Entry 8XO4 (X-ray diffraction, 2.36 A resolution); this record covers chains A and C of the 6 polymer chains in the assembly.

[Chain A (and C)]
Protein: Fusion glycoprotein F1
Notes: chain C of this document is another copy of the same molecule, construct and numbering; everything in this record applies to it too
Reference sequence: P69353 (FUS_MEASE); residue numbers follow UniProt; this construct covers 143-184
Chain sequence (44 residues; each row starts with the number of its first residue):
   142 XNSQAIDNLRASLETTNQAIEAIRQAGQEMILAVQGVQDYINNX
Sequence notes: acetylation (142); amidation (185)
Modified / non-standard residues: ACE (acetyl group) at position 142; NH2 (amino group) at position 185

[Interface between chain A and chain C]
Residue-residue contacts - 19 pairs, chain A then chain C:
  N143(A) with N143(C)
  S144(A) with N143(C)
  I147(A) with N143(C); A146(C), hydrophobic; I147(C), hydrophobic; L150(C)
  L150(A) with L150(C)
  R151(A) with N149(C), hydrogen bond; L150(C)
  L154(A) with S153(C); L154(C)
  N158(A) with T157(C), hydrogen bond
  I161(A) with T157(C); I161(C), hydrophobic; I164(C), hydrophobic
  I164(A) with I164(C), hydrophobic
  G168(A) with M171(C)
  V175(A) with V175(C), hydrophobic
  I182(A) with Y181(C), hydrophobic
Also at the interface, not in a pair above, chain A (18 interface residues in all): T157, R165, M171, I172, V178, Q179
Also at the interface, not in a pair above, chain C (15 interface residues in all): A174, V178

[In short]
Chain A and chain C form an interface of 18 and 15 residues respectively; the contacts include 2 hydrogen
bonds. Among the polar pairs are R151(A)-N149(C) and N158(A)-T157(C).
Chain A and chain C are both Fusion glycoprotein F1; the structure, Crystal structure of measles virus fusion
inhibitor M1EK complexed with F protein HR1 (HR1-42) (P21 space ..., was determined by X-ray diffraction,
deposited together with 8XNE, 8XO2, 8XO3, 8XO5, 8XO6, 8XO7 and 8XO8.
